PDB entry 6WXH | electron microscopy, 3.09 A resolution | chains A and D of the 4 polymer chains in the assembly

Chain A:
Molecule: Outer membrane protein TolC
From: Escherichia coli (strain K12)
UniProtKB: P02930 (TOLC_ECOLI); residue numbers follow UniProt; this construct covers 1-493
Chain sequence (493 residues; row label = number of the first residue in the row):
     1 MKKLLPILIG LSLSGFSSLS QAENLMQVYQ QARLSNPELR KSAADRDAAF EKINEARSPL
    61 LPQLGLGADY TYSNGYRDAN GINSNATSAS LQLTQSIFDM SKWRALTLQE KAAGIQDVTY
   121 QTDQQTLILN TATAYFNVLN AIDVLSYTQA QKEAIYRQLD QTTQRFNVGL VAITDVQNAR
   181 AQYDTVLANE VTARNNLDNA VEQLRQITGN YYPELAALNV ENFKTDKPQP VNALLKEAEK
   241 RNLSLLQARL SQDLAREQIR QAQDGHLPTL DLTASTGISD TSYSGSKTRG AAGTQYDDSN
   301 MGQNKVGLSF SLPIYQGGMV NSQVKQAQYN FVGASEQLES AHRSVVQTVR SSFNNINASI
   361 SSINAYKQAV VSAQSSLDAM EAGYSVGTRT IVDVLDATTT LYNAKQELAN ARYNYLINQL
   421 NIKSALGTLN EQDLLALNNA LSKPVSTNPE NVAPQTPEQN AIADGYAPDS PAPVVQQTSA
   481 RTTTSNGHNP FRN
Not modelled in the structure: 1-22, 451-493
UniProt features mapped onto this chain:
  - mutagenesis: Tyr384 (Y384F: Partial channel opening. Increases sensitivity to vancomycin, by allowing its passive diffusion across the outer membrane; when associated with E-389), Arg389 (R389E: Partial channel opening. Increases sensitivity to vancomycin, by allowing its passive diffusion across the outer membrane; when associated with F-382), Asp393 (D393A: Decreases inhibition by hexaamminecobalt(3+)), Asp396 (D396A: Decreases inhibition by hexaamminecobalt(3+))

Chain D:
Molecule: Colicin-E1
From: Escherichia coli
Notes: fragment: colE1-T residues 1-190
UniProtKB: P02978 (CEA1_ECOLX); numbering as in UniProt (aligned over 1-190)
Chain sequence (198 residues; numbered 1 to 198; the number before each row is that of its first residue):
     1 METAVAYYKD GVPYDDKGQV IITLLNGTPD GSGSGGGGGK GGSKSESSAA IHATAKWSTA
    61 QLKKTQAEQA ARAKAAAEAQ AKAKANRDAL TQRLKDIVNE ALRHNASRTP SATELAHANN
   121 AAMQAEDERL RLAKAEEKAR KEAEAAEKAF QEAEQRRKEI EREKAETERQ LKLAEAEEKR
   181 LAALSEEAKA LEHHHHHH
Not modelled in the structure: 1-45, 132-198
Construct notes: expression tag (191-198)
From the paper describing this entry:
  - mutagenesis - P110A: unchanged binding to Outer membrane protein TolC (chain A)
  - conformationally variable residues: Pro110

Interface between chain A and chain D:
Contacting residue pairs - 16 pairs, chain A then chain D:
  Gln151(A) - Trp57(D)  hydrogen bond
  Ile155(A) - Trp57(D)  hydrophobic
  Asp175(A) - Ser47(D)
  Asn178(A) - Ile51(D)
  Gln182(A) - Thr54(D)
  Gln182(A) - Trp57(D)
  Thr185(A) - Trp57(D)
  Val186(A) - Trp57(D)
  Asn189(A) - Gln61(D)
  Asn189(A) - Lys64(D)  hydrogen bond
  Tyr283(A) - Arg129(D)
  Gln295(A) - Arg129(D)  hydrogen bond (backbone-side chain)
  Gln295(A) - Leu130(D)
  Tyr296(A) - Leu130(D)
  Val392(A) - Ala49(D)  hydrophobic
  Thr399(A) - Trp57(D)
Also at the interface, not in a pair above, chain A (14 interface residues in all): Gln158
Also at the interface, not in a pair above, chain D (11 interface residues in all): Ala50, Ala53
The authors on this interface:
  - interface residues, chain D: Arg129(D)

Overview:
14 residues of chain A face 11 of chain D across their interface, with 3 hydrogen bonds. Polar pairs include
Gln151(A)-Trp57(D), Asn189(A)-Lys64(D) and Gln295(A)-Arg129(D). UniProt lists 4 mutagenesis sites on chain A.
From the paper: P110A of chain D leaves binding to Outer membrane protein TolC (chain A) unchanged; the
interface residue Arg129(D).
Here chain A is Outer membrane protein TolC (Escherichia coli (strain K12)) and chain D is Colicin-E1
(Escherichia coli). Entry 6WXH (Colicin E1 fragment in nanodisc-embedded TolC) was determined by electron
microscopy (same publication as 6WXI).
